6E0K - chain A; structure by X-ray diffraction, 1.60 A resolution.

# Chain A
Protein: cGAS/DncV-like nucleotidyltransferase in E. coli homolog
Source organism: Rhodothermus marinus SG0.5JP17-172
UniProtKB: G2SLH8 (G2SLH8_RHOMR); residue numbers follow UniProt; this construct covers 1-288
Chain sequence (296 residues; row label = number of the first residue in the row):
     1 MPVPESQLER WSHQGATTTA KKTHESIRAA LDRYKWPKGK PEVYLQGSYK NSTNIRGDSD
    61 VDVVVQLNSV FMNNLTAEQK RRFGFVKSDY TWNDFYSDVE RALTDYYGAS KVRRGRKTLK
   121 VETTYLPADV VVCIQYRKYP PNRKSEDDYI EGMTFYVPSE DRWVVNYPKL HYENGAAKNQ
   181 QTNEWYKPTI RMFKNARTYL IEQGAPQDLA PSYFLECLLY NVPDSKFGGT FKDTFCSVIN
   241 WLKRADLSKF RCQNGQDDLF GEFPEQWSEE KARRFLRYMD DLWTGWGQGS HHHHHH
Disordered / not traced: 1
Differences from the reference sequence: expression tag (289-296)
UniProt features mapped onto this chain:
  - binding site (ATP): Gln46 to Ser48, Lys194, Ser212, Glu265
  - binding site (UTP): Gln46, Asp62, Arg116 to Lys120, Asn166
  - binding site (Mg(2+)): Asp60, Asp62, Asp129
  - mutagenesis: Asn166 (N166S: Loses pyrimidine specificity as this mutant incorporates almost no UTP and instead predominantly synthesizes c-di-AMP)
From the paper describing this entry:
  - specificity-determining residues: Asn166 (by similarity / conservation)

# Summary
Curated annotation (UniProt) lists 6 ATP-binding residues, 8 UTP-binding residues, 3 Mg2+-binding residues and
one mutagenesis site. From the paper: the specificity determinant Asn166.
Chain A is cGAS/DncV-like nucleotidyltransferase in E. coli homolog (Rhodothermus marinus SG0.5JP17-172); the
structure, Structure of Rhodothermus marinus CdnE c-UMP-AMP synthase, was determined by X-ray diffraction
(same publication as 6E0L, 6E0M, 6E0N, 6E0O and 6M7K).
